PDB entry 9IM5 | X-ray diffraction, 2.86 A resolution | chains D and E of the 5 polymer chains in the assembly

== Chain D ==
Protein: Tubulin beta chain
Source organism: Sus scrofa
UniProtKB: P02554 (TBB_PIG); numbering as in UniProt (aligned over 1-445)
Sequence (445 residues; row label = number of the first residue in the row):
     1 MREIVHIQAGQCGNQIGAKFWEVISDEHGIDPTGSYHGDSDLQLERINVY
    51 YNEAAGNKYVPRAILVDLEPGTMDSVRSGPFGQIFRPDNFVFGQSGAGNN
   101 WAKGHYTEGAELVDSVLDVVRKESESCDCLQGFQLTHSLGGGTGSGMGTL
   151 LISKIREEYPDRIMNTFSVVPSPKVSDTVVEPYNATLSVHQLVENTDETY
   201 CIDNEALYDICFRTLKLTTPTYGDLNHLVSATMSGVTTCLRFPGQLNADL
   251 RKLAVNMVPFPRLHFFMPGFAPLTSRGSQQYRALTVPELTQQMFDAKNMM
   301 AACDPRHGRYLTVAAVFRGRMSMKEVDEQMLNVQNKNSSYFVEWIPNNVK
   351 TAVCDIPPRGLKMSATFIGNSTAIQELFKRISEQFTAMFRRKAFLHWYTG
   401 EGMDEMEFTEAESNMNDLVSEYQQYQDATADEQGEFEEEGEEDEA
Disordered / not traced: 1, 274-283, 432-445
Swiss-Prot annotation at these positions:
  - motif: Met1 to Ile4 (MREI motif)
  - binding site (GTP): Gln11, Glu69, Ser138, Gly142, Thr143, Gly144, Asn204, Asn226
  - binding site (Mg(2+)): Glu69
  - modified residue: Ser40 (Phosphoserine), Lys58 (N6-acetyllysine), Ser172 (Phosphoserine), Thr285 (Phosphothreonine), Thr290 (Phosphothreonine), Arg318 (Omega-N-methylarginine), Glu438 (5-glutamyl polyglutamate)
  - cross-link (Glycyl lysine isopeptide (Lys-Gly)): Lys58 (interchain with G-Cter in ubiquitin), Lys324 (interchain with G-Cter in ubiquitin)
  - natural variant: His37 (H37V: In 2nd form), Asn48 (N48S: In 2nd form), Ala55 to Asn57 (sequence variant, change not given here; In 2nd form), Ser275 (S275A: In 2nd form)
Small-molecule neighbours:
  - A1L2T (N4-(1,3-benzodioxol-5-ylmethyl)-6-(1H-indol-4-yl)pyrimidine-2,4-diamine): Ile4, Tyr50, Gln134, Asn165, Phe167, Glu198, Tyr200, Val236, Thr237, Cys239, Leu240, Leu246, Leu250, Leu253, Ala254, Asn256, Met257, Ala314, Lys350, Ala352, Ile368
  - GTP (guanosine-5'-triphosphate): Ala9, Gly10, Gln11, Cys12, Gln15, Ile16, Asp67, Ala97, Gly98, Asn99, Ser138, Gly140, Gly141, Gly142, Thr143, Gly144, Val169, Pro171, Val175, Ser176, Glu181, Asn204, Leu207, Tyr222, Leu225, Asn226

== Chain E ==
Protein: Stathmin-4
Source organism: Rattus norvegicus
UniProtKB: P63043 (STMN4_RAT); residues 5-145 here correspond to UniProt positions 49-189 (UniProt number = residue number + 44)
Sequence (143 residues; row label = number of the first residue in the row):
     3 MADMEVIELNKCTSGQSFEVILKPPSFDGVPEFNASLPRRRDPSLEEIQK
    53 KLEAAEERRKYQEAELLKQLAEKREHEREVIQKAIEENNNFIKMAKEKLA
   103 QKMESNKENREAHLAAMLERLQEKDKHAEEVRKNKELKEEASR
Disordered / not traced: 3-5, 28-43, 142-145
Differences from the reference sequence: initiating methionine (3); expression tag (4); engineered mutation Gln71 (His115 in P63043)
Swiss-Prot annotation at these positions:
  - modified residue: Ser46 (Phosphoserine)

== Chain D / chain E interface ==
Contacting residue pairs (18):
  Tyr106(D) - His129(E)
  Tyr106(D) - Ala130(E)  hydrophobic
  Tyr106(D) - Arg134(E)  hydrogen bond (backbone-side chain)
  Ser153(D) - Lys126(E)
  Lys154(D) - Asp127(E)  salt bridge
  Arg156(D) - Met119(E)
  Arg156(D) - Arg122(E)
  Glu157(D) - Leu123(E)
  Glu157(D) - Asp127(E)
  Gln191(D) - Lys126(E)  hydrogen bond
  Gly400(D) - Lys137(E)
  Glu401(D) - Val133(E)
  Glu401(D) - Lys137(E)  salt bridge
  Gly402(D) - Val133(E)
  Gly402(D) - Asn136(E)  hydrogen bond (backbone-side chain)
  Gly402(D) - Lys137(E)
  Met403(D) - Val133(E)
  Glu407(D) - His129(E)  salt bridge
Also at the interface, not in a pair above, chain D (16 interface residues in all): Thr107, Ala110, Pro160, Asn195, Asp404
Also at the interface, not in a pair above, chain E (13 interface residues in all): Leu116, Leu120

== Summary ==
16 residues of chain D and 13 residues of chain E are in contact, with 3 hydrogen bonds and 3 salt bridges.
Polar contacts include Lys154(D)-Asp127(E), Glu401(D)-Lys137(E) and Glu407(D)-His129(E). Ligands of chain D:
GTP and compound A1L2T.
Here chain D is Tubulin beta chain (Sus scrofa) and chain E is Stathmin-4 (Rattus norvegicus). Entry 9IM5
(Tubulin-RB3(MUT)-TTL-Y12) was determined by X-ray diffraction, deposited together with 9IMO.
